Entry 4DSL (X-ray diffraction, 2.45 A resolution); this record covers chains A and B of the 3 polymer chains in the assembly.

Chain A:
Name: DNA polymerase
Source organism: Geobacillus stearothermophilus
Notes: EC 2.7.7.7
Reference sequence: D9N168 (D9N168_GEOSE); residues 298-876 here correspond to UniProt positions 1-579 (UniProt number = residue number - 297)
Chain sequence (579 residues; numbered 298 to 876; the number before each row is that of its first residue):
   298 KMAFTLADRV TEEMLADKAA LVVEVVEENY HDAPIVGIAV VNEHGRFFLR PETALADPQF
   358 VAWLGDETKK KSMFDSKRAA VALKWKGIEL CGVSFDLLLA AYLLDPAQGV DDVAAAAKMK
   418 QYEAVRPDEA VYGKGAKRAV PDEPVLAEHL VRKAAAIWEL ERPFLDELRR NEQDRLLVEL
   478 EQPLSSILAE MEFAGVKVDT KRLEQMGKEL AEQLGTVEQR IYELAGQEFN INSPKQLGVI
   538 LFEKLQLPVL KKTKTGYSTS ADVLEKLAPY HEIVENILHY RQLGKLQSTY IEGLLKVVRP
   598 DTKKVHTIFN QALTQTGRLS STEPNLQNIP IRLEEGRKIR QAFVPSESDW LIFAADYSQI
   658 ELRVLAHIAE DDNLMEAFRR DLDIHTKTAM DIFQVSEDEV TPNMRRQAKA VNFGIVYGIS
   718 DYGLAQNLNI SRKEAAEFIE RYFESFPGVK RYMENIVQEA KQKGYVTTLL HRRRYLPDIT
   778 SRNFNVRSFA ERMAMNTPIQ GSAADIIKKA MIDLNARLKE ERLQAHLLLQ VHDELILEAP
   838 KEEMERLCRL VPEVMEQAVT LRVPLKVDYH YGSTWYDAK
Construct notes: engineered mutation Asp-598 (Ala301 in D9N168), Val-713 (Pro416 in D9N168)

Chain B:
Molecule: 13-nt DNA strand
Sequence (13 nucleotides; row label = number of the first residue in the row):
     1 GGCTACAGGA CTC
Not modelled in the structure: 1

Interface between chain A and chain B:
Contacting residue pairs (33):
  Lys-431(A) with DT4(B), phosphate contact; DA5(B), salt bridge to the phosphate
  Ala-433(A) with DC3(B), phosphate contact; DT4(B), phosphate contact
  Thr-550(A) with DG8(B), phosphate contact; DG9(B), phosphate contact
  Lys-551(A) with DG8(B), hydrogen bond to the phosphate
  Thr-552(A) with DA7(B), hydrogen bond to the phosphate; DG8(B), hydrogen bond to the phosphate
  Ser-555(A) with DG9(B), phosphate contact
  Thr-556(A) with DG9(B), hydrogen bond to the phosphate
  Ser-557(A) with DG9(B), hydrogen bond to the phosphate; DA10(B), phosphate contact
  Ala-558(A) with DA10(B), hydrogen bond to the phosphate
  Arg-578(A) with DG9(B), hydrogen bond to the phosphate; DA10(B), salt bridge to the phosphate
  Lys-582(A) with DA10(B), hydrogen bond to the base; DC11(B), sugar contact
  Tyr-587(A) with DC11(B), sugar contact
  Arg-615(A) with DC13(B), hydrogen bond to the base
  Gln-624(A) with DT12(B), sugar contact
  Asn-625(A) with DC11(B), hydrogen bond to the base; DT12(B), sugar contact
  Ile-626(A) with DT12(B), sugar contact
  Pro-627(A) with DT12(B), phosphate contact
  Ile-628(A) with DT12(B), hydrogen bond to the phosphate; DC13(B), phosphate contact
  Arg-629(A) with DT12(B), hydrogen bond to the phosphate
  Arg-637(A) with DT12(B), phosphate contact; DC13(B), salt bridge to the phosphate
  Val-828(A) with DC13(B), sugar contact
  His-829(A) with DC13(B), sugar contact
  Asp-830(A) with DC13(B), phosphate contact
Other interface residues (no listed pair), chain A (28 interface residues in all): Pro-531, Tyr-554, Gln-579, Leu-630, Tyr-714

In short:
28 residues of chain A and 10 residues of chain B are in contact; the contacts include 12 hydrogen bonds and 3
salt bridges. Polar pairs include Lys-582(A)/DA10(B), Arg-615(A)/DC13(B) and Asn-625(A)/DC11(B).
Here chain A is DNA polymerase (Geobacillus stearothermophilus) and chain B is a 13-nt DNA strand. Entry 4DSL
(Crystal structure of fragment DNA polymerase I from Bacillus stearothermophilus with duplex DNA and Calcium)
was determined by X-ray diffraction.
